PDB entry 5TYB | X-ray diffraction, 1.85 A resolution | chains A and T of the 4 polymer chains in the assembly

Chain A:
Name: DNA-directed DNA/RNA polymerase mu
Source organism: Homo sapiens
Notes: EC 2.7.7.7
Reference sequence: Q9NP87 (DPOLM_HUMAN); residue numbers follow UniProt; this construct covers 132-397, 410-494
Amino-acid sequence (356 residues; numbered 127 to 494; 12 numbers in that range are skipped by the numbering (no residue carries them; nothing is unmodelled there); the number before each row is that of its first residue):
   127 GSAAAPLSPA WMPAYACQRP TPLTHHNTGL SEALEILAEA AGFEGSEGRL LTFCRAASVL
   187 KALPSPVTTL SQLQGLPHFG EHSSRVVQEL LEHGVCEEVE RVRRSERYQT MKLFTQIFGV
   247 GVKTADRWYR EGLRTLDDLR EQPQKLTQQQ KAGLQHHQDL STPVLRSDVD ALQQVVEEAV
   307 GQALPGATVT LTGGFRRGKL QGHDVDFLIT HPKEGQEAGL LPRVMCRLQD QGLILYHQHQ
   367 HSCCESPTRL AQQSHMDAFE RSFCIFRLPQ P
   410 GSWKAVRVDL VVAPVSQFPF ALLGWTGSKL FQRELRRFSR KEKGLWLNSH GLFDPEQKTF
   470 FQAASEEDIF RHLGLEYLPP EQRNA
Disordered / not traced: 127-136, 365-383
Glycans and other covalent adducts: 2,3-dihydroxy-1,4-dithiobutane (DTT) linked to Cys-180
Differences from the reference sequence: expression tag (127-131); conflict Gly-410 (Pro in Q9NP87)
Ion coordination: Na+: Thr-241, Ile-243, Val-246 (shared with 1 residue of chain P); Mg2+: Asp-330, Asp-332 (together with dTTP, pyrophosphate) (shared with 1 residue of chain P); Ca2+: Asp-330, Asp-332, Asp-418 (together with dTTP) (shared with 2 residues of chain P)
Small-molecule neighbours: pyrophosphate / dTTP: Gly-319, Gly-320, Arg-323, Lys-325, Gln-327, Gly-328, His-329, Asp-330, Asp-332, Gly-433, Trp-434, Thr-435, Gly-436, Ser-437, Lys-438, Gln-441
UniProt features mapped onto this chain:
  - region: Arg-323 to Asp-332 (Involved in ssDNA binding)
  - binding site (Mg(2+)): Asp-330, Asp-332, Asp-418
  - site: Gly-433 (Responsible for the low discrimination between dNTP and rNTP)
From the paper describing this entry:
  - conformationally variable residues (side-chain flip): His-329

Chain T:
Molecule: 9-nt DNA strand
Sequence (9 nucleotides; numbered 1 to 9; the number before each row is that of its first residue):
     1 CGGCATACG

Interface between chain A and chain T:
Contacting residue pairs - 23 pairs, chain A then chain T:
  Gly-174(A) / DC4(T)  base contact
  Leu-177(A) / DC4(T)  phosphate contact
  Leu-177(A) / DA5(T)  phosphate contact
  Phe-385(A) / DG9(T)  phosphate contact
  Glu-386(A) / DC8(T)  sugar contact
  Glu-386(A) / DG9(T)  hydrogen bond to the phosphate
  Arg-387(A) / DA7(T)  hydrogen bond to the base
  Arg-387(A) / DC8(T)  hydrogen bond to the sugar
  Arg-387(A) / DG9(T)  hydrogen bond to the phosphate
  Phe-389(A) / DG9(T)  sugar contact
  Lys-438(A) / DA5(T)  base contact
  Arg-442(A) / DA5(T)  salt bridge to the phosphate
  Arg-445(A) / DA5(T)  hydrogen bond to the base
  Arg-445(A) / DT6(T)  hydrogen bond to the base
  Arg-446(A) / DA5(T)  sugar contact
  Arg-449(A) / DT6(T)  salt bridge to the phosphate
  Lys-450(A) / DG3(T)  hydrogen bond to the phosphate
  Lys-450(A) / DC4(T)  salt bridge to the phosphate
  Leu-456(A) / DT6(T)  sugar contact
  Asn-457(A) / DT6(T)  phosphate contact
  Asn-457(A) / DA7(T)  hydrogen bond to the phosphate
  His-459(A) / DA7(T)  hydrogen bond to the phosphate
  His-459(A) / DC8(T)  salt bridge to the phosphate
Also at the interface, not in a pair above, chain A (17 interface residues in all): Arg-181, Gln-364

Overview:
17 residues of chain A face 7 of chain T across their interface; the contacts include 9 hydrogen bonds and 4
salt bridges. Polar pairs include Arg-387(A)/DA7(T), Arg-445(A)/DA5(T) and Arg-445(A)/DT6(T). Chain A binds
pyrophosphate / dTTP. Curated annotation (UniProt) lists 3 Mg2+-binding residues on chain A. The paper reports
conformational variability at His-329(A).
Chain A is DNA-directed DNA/RNA polymerase mu (Homo sapiens) and chain T is a 9-nt DNA strand; the structure,
DNA Polymerase Mu Reactant Complex, 10mM Mg2+ (7.5 min), was determined by X-ray diffraction, deposited
together with 5TXX, 5TXZ, 5TYC, 5TYD, 5TYE, 5TYF and 7 further entries.
